PDB entry 6VVF | X-ray diffraction, 1.75 A resolution | chain A

== Chain A ==
Name: Scabin
Organism: Streptomyces scabiei (strain 87.22)
UniProtKB: C9Z6T8 (C9Z6T8_STRSW); residue numbers follow UniProt; this construct covers 29-200
Chain sequence (195 residues; numbered 6 to 200; the number before each row is that of its first residue):
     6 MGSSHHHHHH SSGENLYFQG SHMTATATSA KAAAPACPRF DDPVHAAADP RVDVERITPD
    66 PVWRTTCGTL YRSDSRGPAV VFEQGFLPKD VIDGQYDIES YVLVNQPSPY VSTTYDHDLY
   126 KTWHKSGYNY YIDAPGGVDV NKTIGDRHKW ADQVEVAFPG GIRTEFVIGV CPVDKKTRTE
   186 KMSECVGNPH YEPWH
Not modelled in the structure: 6-35
Disulfides: Cys-42/Cys-72, Cys-176/Cys-190
Differences from the reference sequence: expression tag (6-28); engineered mutation His-129 (Tyr in C9Z6T8)
What the authors report for this chain:
  - mutagenesis - L108G, S117A, K154A, W155A, R183A: decreased catalytic activity
  - mutagenesis - W68A, R77A: decreased stability
  - mutagenesis - Q158A/E160A (313-fold): decreased catalytic activity on GH
  - mutagenesis - Q158A/E160A (930-fold): decreased catalytic activity on transferase
  - mutagenesis - N110A (66 +/- 12 uM): unchanged binding to NAD+ substrate
  - mutagenesis - N110A (82 +/- 5 uM): decreased binding to ds-DNA
  - mutagenesis - N110A: decreased catalytic activity on ss-DNA
  - catalytic residues: Asn-110, Trp-128
  - mutagenesis - K130A: unchanged catalytic activity (GH activity)
  - mutagenesis - K130A: decreased catalytic activity (ADP-ribosyltransferase activity)
  - catalytic residues: Gln-158, Glu-160 (proposed by the authors, not directly observed)

== In short ==
From the paper: catalytic residues Asn-110, Trp-128 and Gln-158 among others; L108G, S117A and K154A, among
others, reduce catalytic activity; 10 substitutions were tested in all.
Chain A is Scabin (Streptomyces scabiei (strain 87.22)); the structure, Scabin (Y129H) toxin from Streptomyces
scabies, was determined by X-ray diffraction (same publication as 6VUV, 6VV4 and 6VPA).
